4GJF - chain A; structure by X-ray diffraction, 1.90 A resolution.

[Chain A]
Protein: Troponin C, slow skeletal and cardiac muscles
Source organism: Homo sapiens
Notes: fragment: n-terminal domain
Reference sequence: P63316 (TNNC1_HUMAN); numbering as in UniProt (aligned over 1-89)
Chain sequence (89 residues; row label = number of the first residue in the row):
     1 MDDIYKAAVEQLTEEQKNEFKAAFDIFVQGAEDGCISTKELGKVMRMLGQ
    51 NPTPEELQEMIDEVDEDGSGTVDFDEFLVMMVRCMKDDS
Unresolved in the structure: 67-69
Construct notes: engineered mutation Gln-29 (Leu in P63316)
Bound ions: Cd2+ site 1 near Glu-19 (its only coordinating residue here); Cd2+ site 2: Phe-27, Glu-40; Cd2+ site 3: Asp-33, Cys-35 (together with acetate ion); Cd2+ site 4: Gln-50, Cys-84, Asp-87; Cd2+ site 5: Glu-56, Cys-84, Asp-87; Cd2+ site 6 near Glu-59 (its only coordinating residue here); Cd2+ site 7: Asp-65, Thr-71, Glu-76; Cd2+ site 8: Glu-66, Asp-73, Asp-75
Swiss-Prot annotation at these positions:
  - binding site (Ca(2+)): Asp-65, Asp-67, Ser-69, Thr-71, Glu-76
  - modified residue: Met-1 (N-acetylmethionine)
From the paper describing this entry:
  - conformationally variable residues (loop rearrangement): Gln-29 to Glu-32

[Overview]
The Cd2+ site 2 is built by Phe-27 and Glu-40. The Cd2+ site 3 is built by Asp-33 and Cys-35. Curated
annotation (UniProt) lists 5 Ca2+-binding residues. From the paper: conformational variability at Gln-29.
Chain A is Troponin C, slow skeletal and cardiac muscles (Homo sapiens); the structure, Crystal structure of
the amino-terminal domain of human cardiac troponin C mutant L29Q in complex with ..., was determined by X-ray
diffraction (same publication as 4GJE, 4GJG, 3SWB and 3SD6).
